PDB entry 4ZVO | X-ray diffraction, 2.85 A resolution | chains C and D of the 6 polymer chains in the assembly

== Chain C ==
Molecule: Caspase-7
Source organism: Homo sapiens
Notes: EC 3.4.22.60
UniProt: P55210 (CASP7_HUMAN); residues 301-498 here correspond to UniProt positions 1-198 (UniProt number = residue number - 300)
Chain sequence (198 residues; row label = number of the first residue in the row):
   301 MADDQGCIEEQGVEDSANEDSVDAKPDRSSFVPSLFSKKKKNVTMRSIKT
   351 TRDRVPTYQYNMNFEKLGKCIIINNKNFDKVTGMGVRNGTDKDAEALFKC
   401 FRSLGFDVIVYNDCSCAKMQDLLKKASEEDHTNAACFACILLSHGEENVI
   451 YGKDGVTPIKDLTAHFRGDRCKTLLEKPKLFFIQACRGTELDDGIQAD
Unresolved in the structure: 301-356, 497-498
Curated features (UniProtKB/Swiss-Prot):
  - region: Lys338 to Lys341 (Exosite), Lys376 to Arg387 (Loop L1), Arg487 to Gln496 (Loop L2)
  - active site: His444, Cys486
  - site: Phe336, Ser337 (Cleavage), Met345, Arg346 (Cleavage), Ser347, Ile348 (Cleavage), Arg487 (Involved in allosteric regulation)
  - modified residue: Ala302 (N-acetylalanine), Ser330 (Phosphoserine), Ser337 (Phosphoserine), Thr473 (Phosphothreonine)

== Chain D ==
Molecule: Caspase-7
Source organism: Homo sapiens
Notes: EC 3.4.22.60
UniProt: P55210 (CASP7_HUMAN); residues 499-603 here correspond to UniProt positions 199-303 (UniProt number = residue number - 300)
Chain sequence (113 residues; each row starts with the number of its first residue):
   499 SGPINDTDANPRYKIPVEADFLFAYSTVPGYVSYRVPGRGSWFVQALCSI
   549 LEEHGKDLEIMQILTRVNDRVARHFESDSDDPHFHEKKQIPCVVSMLTKE
   599 LYFSQLEHHHHHH
Unresolved in the structure: 499-510, 604-611
Sequence notes: engineered mutation Val530 (Tyr230 in P55210), Tyr532 (Trp232 in P55210), Val534 (Ser234 in P55210), Asp576 (Gln276 in P55210); expression tag (604-611)
Curated features (UniProtKB/Swiss-Prot):
  - region: Val526 to Tyr529, Ser531, Arg533, Pro535 to Gly538 (Loop L3), Glu574 to Ile588 (Loop L4)
  - site: Tyr523 (Involved in allosteric regulation)
  - modified residue: Arg533 (Microbial infection: ADP-riboxanated arginine), Ser539 (Phosphoserine)

== Interface between chain C and chain D ==
Contacting residue pairs (105):
  Thr357(C) - Lys597(D)
  Tyr358(C) - Lys597(D)
  Tyr358(C) - Glu598(D)  hydrogen bond (backbone-backbone)
  Gln359(C) - Lys597(D)
  Gln359(C) - Glu598(D)
  Gln359(C) - Tyr600(D)
  Tyr360(C) - Asp518(D)  hydrogen bond
  Tyr360(C) - Leu595(D)
  Tyr360(C) - Thr596(D)  hydrogen bond (side chain-backbone)
  Tyr360(C) - Lys597(D)
  Tyr360(C) - Glu598(D)  hydrogen bond (backbone-backbone)
  Met362(C) - Tyr600(D)
  Met362(C) - Ser602(D)
  Met362(C) - Gln603(D)
  Arg387(C) - Arg533(D)
  Asn388(C) - Arg533(D)  hydrogen bond (backbone-side chain)
  Asn388(C) - Pro535(D)
  Gly389(C) - Val534(D)
  Gly389(C) - Pro535(D)
  Gly389(C) - Gly538(D)
  Lys392(C) - Gly536(D)
  Lys392(C) - Arg537(D)
  Lys392(C) - Gln543(D)  hydrogen bond (backbone-side chain)
  Asp393(C) - Gly538(D)
  Asp393(C) - Ser539(D)  hydrogen bond
  Asp393(C) - Val542(D)
  Asp393(C) - Gln543(D)  hydrogen bond
  Ala396(C) - Gln543(D)
  Ala396(C) - Cys546(D)
  Leu397(C) - Val542(D)  hydrophobic
  Leu397(C) - Cys546(D)  hydrophobic
  Cys400(C) - Cys546(D)
  Cys400(C) - Leu549(D)  hydrophobic
  Phe401(C) - Leu549(D)  hydrophobic
  Ser403(C) - Lys554(D)  hydrogen bond (backbone-side chain)
  Leu404(C) - Gly553(D)
  Leu404(C) - Phe601(D)  hydrophobic
  Phe406(C) - Phe601(D)  hydrophobic
  Glu447(C) - Pro527(D)
  Glu447(C) - Gly528(D)
  Ile459(C) - Tyr523(D)
  Thr463(C) - Phe519(D)
  Thr463(C) - Phe521(D)
  Phe466(C) - Phe519(D)
  Arg467(C) - Val515(D)
  Arg467(C) - Glu516(D)  salt bridge
  Arg467(C) - Phe519(D)
  Gly468(C) - Val515(D)  hydrogen bond (backbone-backbone)
  Asp469(C) - Val515(D)
  Glu476(C) - Ile513(D)
  Glu476(C) - Asp518(D)
  Lys477(C) - Asp518(D)
  Pro478(C) - Asp518(D)
  Pro478(C) - Leu599(D)  hydrophobic
  Lys479(C) - Ala517(D)
  Lys479(C) - Asp518(D)  hydrogen bond (backbone-backbone)
  Lys479(C) - Phe519(D)
  Lys479(C) - Leu520(D)  hydrogen bond (backbone-backbone)
  Leu480(C) - Leu520(D)
  Leu480(C) - Leu599(D)  hydrophobic
  Leu480(C) - Phe601(D)  hydrophobic
  Phe481(C) - Phe519(D)  hydrophobic
  Phe481(C) - Leu520(D)  hydrogen bond (backbone-backbone)
  Phe481(C) - Phe521(D)
  Phe481(C) - Ala522(D)  hydrogen bond (backbone-backbone)
  Phe482(C) - Ala522(D)
  Phe482(C) - Leu545(D)  hydrophobic
  Ile483(C) - Ala522(D)  hydrogen bond (backbone-backbone)
  Ile483(C) - Tyr523(D)
  Ile483(C) - Ser524(D)  hydrogen bond (backbone-backbone)
  Gln484(C) - Ser524(D)
  Gln484(C) - Ser531(D)  hydrogen bond
  Gln484(C) - Ser539(D)  hydrogen bond
  Gln484(C) - Phe541(D)
  Gln484(C) - Val542(D)
  Ala485(C) - Ser524(D)  hydrogen bond (backbone-side chain)
  Ala485(C) - Thr525(D)
  Ala485(C) - Ser531(D)
  Cys486(C) - Tyr529(D)
  Cys486(C) - Ser531(D)
  Arg487(C) - Tyr523(D)
  Arg487(C) - Thr525(D)  hydrogen bond (side chain-backbone)
  Arg487(C) - Val526(D)
  Arg487(C) - Pro527(D)
  Arg487(C) - Gly528(D)  hydrogen bond (backbone-backbone)
  Arg487(C) - Tyr529(D)  hydrogen bond (backbone-backbone)
  Arg487(C) - Cys590(D)
  Gly488(C) - Gly528(D)
  Gly488(C) - Tyr529(D)  hydrogen bond (backbone-backbone)
  Gly488(C) - Val530(D)
  Thr489(C) - Gly528(D)  hydrogen bond (backbone-backbone)
  Glu490(C) - Gly528(D)  hydrogen bond (backbone-backbone)
  Glu490(C) - Tyr529(D)
  Glu490(C) - Val530(D)  hydrogen bond (backbone-backbone)
  Leu491(C) - Tyr529(D)
  Leu491(C) - Val530(D)  hydrophobic
  Leu491(C) - Tyr532(D)
  Leu491(C) - Phe582(D)  hydrophobic
  Leu491(C) - Lys585(D)
  Asp492(C) - Tyr529(D)
  Asp492(C) - Lys585(D)
  Asp492(C) - Lys586(D)  hydrogen bond (backbone-backbone)
  Asp493(C) - Glu584(D)
  Asp493(C) - Lys585(D)  salt bridge
  Gly494(C) - Lys586(D)
Interface residues without a listed pair, chain C (50 interface residues in all): Asn363, Leu367, Val386, Thr390, Leu442, His444, Leu475
Interface residues without a listed pair, chain D (51 interface residues in all): Glu550, Leu562, Ile588

== In short ==
The interface between chain C and chain D involves 50 residues on one side and 51 on the other; the contacts
include 27 hydrogen bonds and 2 salt bridges. Polar pairs include Arg467(C)-Glu516(D), Asp493(C)-Lys585(D) and
Tyr360(C)-Asp518(D).
Chain C is Caspase-7 and chain D is Caspase-7, both from Homo sapiens; the structure, Caspase-7 Variant 4 (V4)
with reprogrammed substrate specificity due to Y230V/W232Y/S234V/Q276D substitutions bound to VEID inhibitor,
was determined by X-ray diffraction together with 4ZVP, 4ZVQ, 4ZVR, 4ZVS, 4ZVT and 4ZVU from the same study.
